9G2C - chains A and T of the 16 polymer chains in the assembly; structure by electron microscopy, 3.50 A resolution.

Chain A:
Name: DNA-directed RNA polymerase I subunit RPA190
Organism: Saccharomyces cerevisiae
Notes: EC 2.7.7.6
UniProtKB: P10964 (RPA1_YEAST); residues 1-1664 here = UniProt positions 1-1664
Amino-acid sequence (1664 residues; numbered 1 to 1664; the number before each row is that of its first residue):
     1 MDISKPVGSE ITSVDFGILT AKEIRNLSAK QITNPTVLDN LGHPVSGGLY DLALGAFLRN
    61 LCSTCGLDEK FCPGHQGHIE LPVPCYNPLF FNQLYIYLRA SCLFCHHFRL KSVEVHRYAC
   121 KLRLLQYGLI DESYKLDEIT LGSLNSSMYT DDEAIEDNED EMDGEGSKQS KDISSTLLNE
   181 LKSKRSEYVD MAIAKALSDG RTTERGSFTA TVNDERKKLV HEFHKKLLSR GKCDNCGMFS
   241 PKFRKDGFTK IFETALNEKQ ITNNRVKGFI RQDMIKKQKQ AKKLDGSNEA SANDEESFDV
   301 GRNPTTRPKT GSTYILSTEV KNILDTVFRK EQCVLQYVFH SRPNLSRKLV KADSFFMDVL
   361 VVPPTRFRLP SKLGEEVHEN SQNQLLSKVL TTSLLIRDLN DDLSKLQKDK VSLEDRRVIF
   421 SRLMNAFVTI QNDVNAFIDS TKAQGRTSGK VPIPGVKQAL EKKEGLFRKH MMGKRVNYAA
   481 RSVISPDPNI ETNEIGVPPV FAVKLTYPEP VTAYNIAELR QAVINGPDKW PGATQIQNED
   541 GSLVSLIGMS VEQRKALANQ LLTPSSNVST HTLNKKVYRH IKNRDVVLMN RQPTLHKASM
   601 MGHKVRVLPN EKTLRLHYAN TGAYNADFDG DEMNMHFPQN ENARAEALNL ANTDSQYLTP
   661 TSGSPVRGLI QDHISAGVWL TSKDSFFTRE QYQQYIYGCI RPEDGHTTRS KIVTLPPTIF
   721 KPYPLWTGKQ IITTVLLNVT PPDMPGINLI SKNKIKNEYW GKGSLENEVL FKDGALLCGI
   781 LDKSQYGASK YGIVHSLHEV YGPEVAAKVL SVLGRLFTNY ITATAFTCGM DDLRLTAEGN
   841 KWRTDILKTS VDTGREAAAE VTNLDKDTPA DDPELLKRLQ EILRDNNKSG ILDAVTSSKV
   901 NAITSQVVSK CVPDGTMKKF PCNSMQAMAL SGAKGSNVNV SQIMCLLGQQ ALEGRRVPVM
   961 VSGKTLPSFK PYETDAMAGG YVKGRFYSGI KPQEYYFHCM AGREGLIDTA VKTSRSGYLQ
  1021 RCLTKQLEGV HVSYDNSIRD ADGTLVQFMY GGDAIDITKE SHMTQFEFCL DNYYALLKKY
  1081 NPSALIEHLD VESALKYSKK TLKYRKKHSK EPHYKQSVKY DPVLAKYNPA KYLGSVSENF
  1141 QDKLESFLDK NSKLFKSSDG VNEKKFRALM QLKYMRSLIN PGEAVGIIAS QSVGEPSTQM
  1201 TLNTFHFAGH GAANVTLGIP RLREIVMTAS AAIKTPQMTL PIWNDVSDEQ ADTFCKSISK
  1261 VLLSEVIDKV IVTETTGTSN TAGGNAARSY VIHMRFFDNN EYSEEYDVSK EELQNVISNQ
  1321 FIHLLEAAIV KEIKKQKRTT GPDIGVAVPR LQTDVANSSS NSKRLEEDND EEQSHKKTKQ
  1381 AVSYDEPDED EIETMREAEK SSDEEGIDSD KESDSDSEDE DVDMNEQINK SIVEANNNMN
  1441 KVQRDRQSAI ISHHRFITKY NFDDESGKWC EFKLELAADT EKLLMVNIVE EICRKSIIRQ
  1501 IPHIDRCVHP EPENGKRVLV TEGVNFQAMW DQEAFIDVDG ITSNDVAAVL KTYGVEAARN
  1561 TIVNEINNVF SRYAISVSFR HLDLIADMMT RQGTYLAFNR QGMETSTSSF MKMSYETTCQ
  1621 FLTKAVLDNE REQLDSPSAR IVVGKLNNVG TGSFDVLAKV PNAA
Disordered / not traced: 1-127, 142-184, 199-256, 269-311, 334-379, 441-459, 627-631, 1154-1159, 1205-1213, 1278-1286, 1339-1436, 1506-1517, 1627-1637, 1659-1664
UniProt features mapped onto this chain:
  - region: Pro992 to Glu1004 (Bridging helix)
  - binding site (Zn(2+)): Cys62, Cys65, Cys72, His75, Cys102, Cys105, Cys233, Cys236
  - binding site (Mg(2+)): Asp627, Asp629, Asp631
  - modified residue (Phosphoserine): Ser889, Ser1636
From the paper describing this entry:
  - specificity-determining residues: Pro593 (proposed by the authors, not directly observed)

Chain T:
Molecule: Template DNA
Sequence (38 nucleotides; numbered 1 to 38; the number before each row is that of its first residue):
     1 CTACCGATAA GCAGATXCTC TCGATTGCGT ATGAAATC
Disordered / not traced: 36-38
Modified / non-standard residues: 3DR (1',2'-dideoxyribofuranose-5'-phosphate) at position 17

Interface between chain A and chain T:
Contacting residue pairs (17; chain A residue first):
  Lys462(A) - DA15(T)  phosphate contact
  Lys463(A) - DT16(T)  hydrogen bond to the phosphate
  Lys463(A) - DC18(T)  salt bridge to the phosphate
  Arg468(A) - DT16(T)  salt bridge to the phosphate
  Arg475(A) - DC20(T)  salt bridge to the phosphate
  Arg481(A) - DC20(T)  sugar contact
  Gln592(A) - DT19(T)  sugar contact
  Ser1014(A) - 3DR_17(T)  sugar contact
  Arg1015(A) - 3DR_17(T)  phosphate contact
  Ser1016(A) - 3DR_17(T)  sugar contact
  Gly1017(A) - 3DR_17(T)  hydrogen bond to the sugar
  Tyr1018(A) - DT16(T)  phosphate contact
  Tyr1018(A) - 3DR_17(T)  sugar contact
  Glu1616(A) - DG14(T)  phosphate contact
  Glu1616(A) - DA15(T)  phosphate contact
  Thr1617(A) - DG14(T)  sugar contact
  Thr1617(A) - DA15(T)  phosphate contact
Interface residues without a listed pair, chain A (16 interface residues in all): Pro593, Cys1619, Gln1620
Interface residues without a listed pair, chain T (8 interface residues in all): DA13

Summary:
The interface between chain A and chain T involves 16 residues on one side and 8 on the other, with 2 hydrogen
bonds and 3 salt bridges. Polar pairs include Gly1017(A)-3DR_17(T), Lys463(A)-DT16(T) and Lys463(A)-DC18(T).
Curated annotation (UniProt) lists 8 Zn2+-binding residues and 3 Mg2+-binding residues on chain A. From the
paper: the specificity determinant Pro593(A).
Chain A is DNA-directed RNA polymerase I subunit RPA190 (Saccharomyces cerevisiae) and chain T is Template
DNA; the structure, Yeast RNA polymerase I elongation complex stalled by an apurinic site, open state, was
determined by electron microscopy (same publication as 9G1V, 9G1X, 9G23, 9G24, 9G26, 9G27, 9G29 and 9G2B).
